9H46 - chain A; structure by X-ray diffraction, 3.16 A resolution.

# Chain A
Protein: Epidermal growth factor receptor
Organism: Homo sapiens
Notes: EC 2.7.10.1
UniProt: P00533 (EGFR_HUMAN); residue numbers follow UniProt; this construct covers 696-1022
Amino-acid sequence (328 residues; row label = number of the first residue in the row):
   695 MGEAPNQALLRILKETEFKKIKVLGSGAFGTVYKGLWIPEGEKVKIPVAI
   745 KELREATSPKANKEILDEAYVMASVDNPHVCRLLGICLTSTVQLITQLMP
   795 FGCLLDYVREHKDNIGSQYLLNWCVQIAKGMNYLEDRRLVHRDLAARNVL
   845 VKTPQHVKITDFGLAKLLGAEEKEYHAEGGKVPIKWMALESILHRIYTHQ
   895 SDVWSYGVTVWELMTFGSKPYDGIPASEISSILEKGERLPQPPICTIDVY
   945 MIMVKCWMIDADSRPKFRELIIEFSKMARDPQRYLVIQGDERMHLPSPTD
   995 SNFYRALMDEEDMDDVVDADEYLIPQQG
Disordered / not traced: 695, 865-875, 991-998, 1020-1022
Sequence notes: initiating methionine (695)
Glycans and other covalent adducts: compound A1ISA linked to Cys775
Small-molecule neighbours: A1ISA (5-ethyl-2-[(2-methoxyphenyl)amino]-8-phenyl-pyrido[2,3-d]pyrimidin-7-one): Leu718, Val726, Ala743, Lys745, Met766, Thr790, Gln791, Leu792, Met793, Pro794, Phe795, Gly796, Leu844, Thr854
UniProt features mapped onto this chain:
  - active site: Asp837 (Proton acceptor)
  - binding site (ATP): Leu718 to Val726, Lys745, Thr790, Gln791, Asp855
  - site: Tyr1016 (Important for interaction with PIK3C2B)
  - modified residue: Lys745 (N6-(2-hydroxyisobutyryl)lysine), Tyr869 (Phosphotyrosine), Ser991 (Phosphoserine), Ser995 (Phosphoserine), Tyr998 (Phosphotyrosine), Tyr1016 (Phosphotyrosine)
  - cross-link (Glycyl lysine isopeptide (Lys-Gly)): Lys716 (interchain with G-Cter in ubiquitin), Lys737 (interchain with G-Cter in ubiquitin), Lys754 (interchain with G-Cter in ubiquitin), Lys757 (interchain with G-Cter in ubiquitin), Lys867 (interchain with G-Cter in ubiquitin), Lys929 (interchain with G-Cter in ubiquitin), Lys960 (interchain with G-Cter in ubiquitin), Lys970 (interchain with G-Cter in ubiquitin)
From the paper describing this entry:
  - binding site for A1ISA: Ala743, Cys775, Thr790, Met793, Leu844

# Summary
Covalently linked compound A1ISA: at Cys775. Curated annotation (UniProt) lists active-site residue Asp837 and
13 ATP-binding residues. From the paper: a binding site for A1ISA at Ala743, Cys775 and Thr790 among others.
Chain A is Epidermal growth factor receptor (Homo sapiens); the structure, EGFR wild type in complex with
25328, was determined by X-ray diffraction.
